Entry 4F6R (X-ray diffraction, 2.64 A resolution); this record covers chains A and B of the 4 polymer chains in the assembly.

== Chain A ==
Protein: Tubulin alpha chain
From: Ovis aries
UniProtKB: D0VWZ0 (D0VWZ0_SHEEP); residue numbers follow UniProt; this construct covers 1-451
Chain sequence (451 residues; numbered 1 to 451; the number before each row is that of its first residue):
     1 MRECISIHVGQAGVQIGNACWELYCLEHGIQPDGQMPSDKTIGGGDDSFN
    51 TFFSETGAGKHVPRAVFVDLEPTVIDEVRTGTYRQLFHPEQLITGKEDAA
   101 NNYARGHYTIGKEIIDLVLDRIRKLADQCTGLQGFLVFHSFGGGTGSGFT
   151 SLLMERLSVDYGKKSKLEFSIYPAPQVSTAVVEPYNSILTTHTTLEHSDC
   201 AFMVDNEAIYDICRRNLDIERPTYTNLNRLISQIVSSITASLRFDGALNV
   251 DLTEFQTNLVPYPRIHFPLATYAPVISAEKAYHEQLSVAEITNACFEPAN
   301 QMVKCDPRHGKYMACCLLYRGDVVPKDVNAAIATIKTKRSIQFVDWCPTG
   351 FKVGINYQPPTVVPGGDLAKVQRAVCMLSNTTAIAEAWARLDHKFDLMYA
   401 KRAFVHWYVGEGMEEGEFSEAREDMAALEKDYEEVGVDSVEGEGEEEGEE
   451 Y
Not modelled in the structure: 438-451
Small-molecule neighbours: GTP (guanosine-5'-triphosphate): V9, G10, Q11, A12, Q15, I16, D69, D98, A99, A100, N101, S140, G142, G143, G144, T145, G146, I171, P173, V177, S178, T179, E183, N206, Y224, L227, N228, I231

== Chain B ==
Protein: Tubulin beta chain
From: Ovis aries
UniProtKB: D0VWY9 (D0VWY9_SHEEP); the author numbering skips numbers that UniProt does not, so the offset changes along the chain: 1-44 = UniProt 1-44; 47-360 = UniProt 45-358; 369-455 = UniProt 359-445
Chain sequence (445 residues; numbered 1 to 455; 10 numbers in that range are skipped by the numbering (no residue carries them; nothing is unmodelled there); the number before each row is that of its first residue):
     1 MREIVHIQAGQCGNQIGAKFWEVISDEHGIDPTGSYHGDSDLQL
    47 ERINVYYNEATGNKYVPRAILVDLEPGTMDSVRSGPFGQIFRPDNFVFGQ
    97 SGAGNNWAKGHYTEGAELVDSVLDVVRKESESCDCLQGFQLTHSLGGGTG
   147 SGMGTLLISKIREEYPDRIMNTFSVMPSPKVSDTVVEPYNATLSVHQLVE
   197 NTDETYSIDNEALYDICFRTLKLTTPTYGDLNHLVSATMSGVTTCLRFPG
   247 QLNADLRKLAVNMVPFPRLHFFMPGFAPLTSRGSQQYRALTVPELTQQMF
   297 DSKNMMAACDPRHGRYLTVATIFRGRMSMKEVDEQMLNIQNKNSSYFVEW
   347 IPNNVKTAVCDIPP
   369 RGLKMSSTFIGNSTAIQELFKRISEQFTAMFRRKAFLHWYTGEGMDEMEF
   419 TEAESNMNDLVSEYQQYQDATADEQGEFEEEEGEDEA
Not modelled in the structure: 442-455
Small-molecule neighbours: GDP (guanosine-5'-diphosphate): G10, Q11, C12, Q15, I16, D69, N101, S140, G142, G143, G144, T145, G146, V171, P173, V177, S178, E183, N206, L209, Y224, L227, N228, V231

== Interface between chain A and chain B ==
Pairs across the interface - 57 pairs, chain A then chain B:
  Q11(A) with Q247(B), hydrogen bond
  K96(A) with M1(B); D130(B), salt bridge
  E97(A) with M1(B); C131(B); R164(B), salt bridge
  D98(A) with K254(B), salt bridge
  A100(A) with R253(B); K254(B); V257(B)
  N101(A) with K254(B)
  R105(A) with R253(B)
  P175(A) with N349(B)
  S178(A) with K352(B)
  T179(A) with Q247(B); L248(B); N258(B), hydrogen bond (backbone-side chain)
  A180(A) with N258(B); K352(B)
  V181(A) with N258(B), hydrogen bond (backbone-side chain); I347(B), hydrophobic; P348(B); N349(B); K352(B)
  V182(A) with V257(B), hydrophobic
  R214(A) with K326(B)
  E220(A) with K326(B), salt bridge
  R221(A) with M325(B); D329(B), salt bridge
  Y224(A) with Q247(B)
  K394(A) with P348(B); N349(B), hydrogen bond
  L397(A) with E345(B); W346(B); P348(B), hydrophobic; A440(B), hydrophobic
  M398(A) with W346(B), hydrogen bond (backbone-backbone); P348(B)
  K401(A) with F262(B); W346(B); T439(B), hydrogen bond (side chain-backbone)
  R402(A) with F262(B)
  A403(A) with P261(B); F262(B), hydrophobic
  F404(A) with V257(B); N258(B); V260(B); P261(B), hydrogen bond (backbone-backbone); T314(B); I347(B), hydrophobic
  H406(A) with V260(B); P261(B), hydrogen bond (side chain-backbone); F262(B); P263(B)
  W407(A) with A256(B), hydrophobic; V257(B); V260(B), hydrogen bond (side chain-backbone)
Also at the interface, not in a pair above, chain A (27 interface residues in all): Y210
Also at the interface, not in a pair above, chain B (31 interface residues in all): D251, N350, A438, D441

== Summary ==
Chain A and chain B form an interface of 27 and 31 residues respectively; the contacts include 9 hydrogen
bonds and 5 salt bridges. Polar contacts include K96(A)-D130(B), E97(A)-R164(B) and D98(A)-K254(B). Ligands of
chain A: GTP. Bound to chain B: GDP.
Chain A is Tubulin alpha chain and chain B is Tubulin beta chain, both from Ovis aries; the structure,
Tubulin:Stathmin-like domain complex, was determined by X-ray diffraction together with 4F61 from the same
study.
